PDB entry 5CZE | X-ray diffraction, 3.82 A resolution | chains K and L of the 8 polymer chains in the assembly

Chain K:
Protein: PaaA2
Organism: Escherichia coli O157:H7 str. SS52
Reference sequence: A0A0F6F6Q9 (A0A0F6F6Q9_ECO57); residues 2-63 here correspond to UniProt positions 14-75 (UniProt number = residue number + 12)
Amino-acid sequence (71 residues; each row starts with the number of its first residue; numbers below 1 keep their minus sign (Mse-7 is residue -7)):
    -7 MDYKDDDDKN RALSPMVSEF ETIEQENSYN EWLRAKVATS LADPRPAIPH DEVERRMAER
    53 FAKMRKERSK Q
Unresolved in the structure: -7 to 1, 63
Modified positions: Mse-7 (selenomethionine); Mse8, Mse49, Mse56 (selenomethionine; parent Met)
Sequence notes: initiating methionine (-7); expression tag (-6 to 1)

Chain L:
Protein: Plasmid stabilization protein ParE
Organism: Escherichia coli O157:H7 str. SS52
Reference sequence: A0A0D7C2L1 (A0A0D7C2L1_ECOLX); numbering as in UniProt (aligned over 1-92)
Amino-acid sequence (100 residues; numbered 1 to 100; the number before each row is that of its first residue):
     1 MLPVLWLESA DTDLDDITSY IARFDIDAAE RLWQRLRGCV LPLSEHPYLY PPSDRVPGLR
    61 EIVAHPNYII LYRVTTSSVE VVNVIHARRQ FPLEHHHHHH
Unresolved in the structure: 96-100
Modified positions: Mse1 (selenomethionine; parent Met)
Sequence notes: expression tag (93-100)

Chain K / chain L interface:
Residue-residue contacts (71; chain K residue first):
  Glu11(K) - Arg55(L)  salt bridge
  Glu11(K) - Ala87(L)
  Glu11(K) - Arg88(L)  hydrogen bond (backbone-side chain)
  Phe12(K) - Arg88(L)
  Glu13(K) - Arg88(L)  salt bridge
  Ser20(K) - Gln90(L)  hydrogen bond
  Tyr21(K) - Arg55(L)
  Tyr21(K) - Ile85(L)
  Tyr21(K) - His86(L)  hydrogen bond (side chain-backbone)
  Tyr21(K) - Ala87(L)
  Tyr21(K) - Arg89(L)
  Tyr21(K) - Gln90(L)
  Asn22(K) - Arg55(L)  hydrogen bond
  Trp24(K) - Ile85(L)  hydrophobic
  Trp24(K) - Gln90(L)
  Trp24(K) - Phe91(L)
  Trp24(K) - Pro92(L)
  Leu25(K) - Arg55(L)
  Leu25(K) - Ile85(L)  hydrophobic
  Arg26(K) - Arg55(L)  hydrogen bond (side chain-backbone)
  Arg26(K) - Val56(L)
  Lys28(K) - Asp13(L)  salt bridge
  Lys28(K) - Asn83(L)
  Lys28(K) - Ile85(L)
  Lys28(K) - Pro92(L)  hydrogen bond (side chain-backbone)
  Lys28(K) - Leu93(L)  hydrogen bond (side chain-backbone)
  Lys28(K) - Glu94(L)
  Val29(K) - Val56(L)  hydrophobic
  Val29(K) - Val82(L)  hydrophobic
  Val29(K) - Asn83(L)
  Ser32(K) - Leu7(L)
  Ser32(K) - Ser9(L)
  Ser32(K) - Asn83(L)  hydrogen bond
  Leu33(K) - Arg73(L)
  Leu33(K) - Val82(L)  hydrophobic
  Arg37(K) - Glu8(L)  salt bridge
  Arg37(K) - Ser9(L)
  Arg37(K) - Thr12(L)
  Pro38(K) - Glu8(L)
  Ala39(K) - Leu5(L)
  Ala39(K) - Trp6(L)
  Ile40(K) - Leu5(L)
  Ile40(K) - Trp6(L)  hydrogen bond (backbone-backbone)
  Ile40(K) - Glu8(L)
  Pro41(K) - Leu5(L)  hydrophobic
  His42(K) - Val4(L)  hydrogen bond (backbone-backbone)
  His42(K) - Trp6(L)  hydrogen bond
  His42(K) - Arg37(L)
  His42(K) - Val40(L)
  His42(K) - Leu41(L)
  Val45(K) - Trp6(L)  hydrophobic
  Val45(K) - Asp11(L)
  Val45(K) - Leu14(L)  hydrophobic
  Glu46(K) - Trp33(L)  hydrogen bond
  Glu46(K) - Arg37(L)  salt bridge
  Arg48(K) - Glu8(L)  salt bridge
  Arg48(K) - Asp11(L)  salt bridge
  Mse49(K) - Asp11(L)
  Mse49(K) - Leu14(L)  hydrophobic
  Mse49(K) - Trp33(L)
  Arg52(K) - Asp11(L)  salt bridge
  Arg52(K) - Asp15(L)  salt bridge
  Phe53(K) - Ala29(L)
  Phe53(K) - Glu30(L)
  Phe53(K) - Trp33(L)
  Mse56(K) - Thr18(L)
  Mse56(K) - Ser19(L)
  Mse56(K) - Ala22(L)
  Mse56(K) - Ile26(L)  hydrophobic
  Arg57(K) - Asp27(L)  salt bridge
  Arg57(K) - Glu30(L)  salt bridge
Other interface residues (no listed pair), chain K (30 interface residues in all): Gln17, Thr31, Asp35
Other interface residues (no listed pair), chain L (40 interface residues in all): Leu59, Leu71, Glu80

Summary:
Chain K and chain L form an interface of 30 and 40 residues respectively, with 12 hydrogen bonds and 11 salt
bridges. Polar contacts include Glu11(K)-Arg55(L), Glu13(K)-Arg88(L) and Lys28(K)-Asp13(L).
Here chain K is PaaA2 and chain L is Plasmid stabilization protein ParE, both from Escherichia coli O157:H7
str. SS52. Entry 5CZE (Crystal structure of the PaaA2-ParE2 antitoxin-toxin complex) was determined by X-ray
diffraction (same publication as 5CW7).
